PDB entry 4PG1 | X-ray diffraction, 1.70 A resolution | chain A

# Chain A
Protein: Aldehyde decarbonylase
From: Prochlorococcus marinus
Notes: EC 4.1.99.5
UniProt: Q7V6D4 (ALDEC_PROMM); numbering as in UniProt (aligned over 2-243)
Chain sequence (244 residues; numbered 0 to 243; the number before each row is that of its first residue; numbering starts at 0):
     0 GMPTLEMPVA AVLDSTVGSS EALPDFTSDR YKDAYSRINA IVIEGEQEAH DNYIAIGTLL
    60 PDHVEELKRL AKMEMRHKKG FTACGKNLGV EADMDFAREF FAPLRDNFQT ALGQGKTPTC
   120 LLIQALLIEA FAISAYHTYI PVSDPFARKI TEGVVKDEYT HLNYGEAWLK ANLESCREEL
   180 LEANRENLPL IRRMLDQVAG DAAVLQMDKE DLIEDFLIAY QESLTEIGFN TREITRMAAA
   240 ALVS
Unresolved in the structure: 0-20, 243
Sequence notes: expression tag (0-1)
Ion coordination: Fe ion site 1: E45, E73, H76 (together with (1S,2S)-2-nonylcyclopropanecarboxylic acid); Fe ion site 2: E73, E128, H160 (together with (1S,2S)-2-nonylcyclopropanecarboxylic acid)
Small-molecule neighbours:
  - (1S,2S)-2-nonylcyclopropanecarboxylic acid (Y39), molecule 1: I37, I40, V41, G44, E45, A48, E73, H76, F100, Q123, I127, E128, F130, A131, A134, Y135, E157, H160, L194, V197, A201, M206, L211
  - (1S,2S)-2-nonylcyclopropanecarboxylic acid (Y39), molecule 2: F130, S133, L187, P188, I190, R191, L194, L211, I212, F215, L216, A240, L241
Curated features (UniProtKB/Swiss-Prot):
  - binding site (Fe cation): E45, E73, H76, E128, H160
From the paper describing this entry:
  - binding site for (1S,2S)-2-nonylcyclopropanecarboxylic acid: R191, L194
  - conformationally variable residues (side-chain flip): L194
  - catalytic residues: E47, N51, Q108, Q123 (proposed by the authors, not directly observed)
  - mutagenesis - L194A: unchanged catalytic activity

# Overview
Ligands of chain A: (1S,2S)-2-nonylcyclopropanecarboxylic acid. The Fe ion site 1 is built by E45, E73 and
H76. The Fe ion site 2 is built by E73, E128 and H160. From UniProt: 5 Fe cation-binding residues. The paper
reports catalytic residues E47, N51 and Q108 among others; L194A leaves catalytic activity unchanged.
Chain A is Aldehyde decarbonylase (Prochlorococcus marinus); the structure, Insights into Substrate and Metal
Binding from the Crystal Structure of Cyanobacterial Aldehyde Deformylating Oxygenase with ..., was determined
by X-ray diffraction (same publication as 4PGI, 4PGK, 4PG0 and 4TW3).
